Entry 4MCZ (X-ray diffraction, 2.41 A resolution); this record covers chains A and B of the 3 polymer chains in the assembly.

Chain A:
Molecule: HLA class II histocompatibility antigen, DR alpha chain
Organism: Homo sapiens
Notes: fragment: Extracellular Domain
UniProt: P01903 (DRA_HUMAN); residues 1-181 here correspond to UniProt positions 26-206 (UniProt number = residue number + 25)
Amino-acid sequence (189 residues; numbered 1 to 189; the number before each row is that of its first residue):
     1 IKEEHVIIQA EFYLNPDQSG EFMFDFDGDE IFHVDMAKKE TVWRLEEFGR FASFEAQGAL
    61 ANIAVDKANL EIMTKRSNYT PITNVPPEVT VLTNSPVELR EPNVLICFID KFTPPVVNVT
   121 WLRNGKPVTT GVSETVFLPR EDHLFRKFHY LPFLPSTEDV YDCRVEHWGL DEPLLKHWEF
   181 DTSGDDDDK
Disordered / not traced: 1-2, 182-189
Sequence notes: expression tag (182-189)
Curated features (UniProtKB/Swiss-Prot):
  - region: Glu179 to Asp181 (Connecting peptide)
  - site: Gln9 (Self- and pathogen-derived peptide antigen), Gly49 (Self-peptide antigen), Phe51 (Self- and pathogen-derived peptide antigen), Ala52 (Self-peptide antigen), Ser53 (Self- and pathogen-derived peptide antigen), Glu55 (Pathogen-derived peptide antigen), Asn62 (Self- and pathogen-derived peptide antigen), Asn69 (Pathogen-derived peptide antigen), Arg76 (Self- and pathogen-derived peptide antigen)
  - glycosylation (N-linked (GlcNAc...) asparagine): Asn78, Asn118
Cystine bridges: Cys107-Cys163
Covalently attached groups: N-acetylglucosamine (NAG) linked to Asn78, Asn118

Chain B:
Molecule: HLA class II histocompatibility antigen, DRB1-4 beta chain
Organism: Homo sapiens
Notes: fragment: Extracellular Domain
UniProt: P13760 (2B14_HUMAN); residues 1-190 here correspond to UniProt positions 30-219 (UniProt number = residue number + 29)
Amino-acid sequence (200 residues; numbered -1 to 198; the number before each row is that of its first residue; numbers below 1 keep their minus sign (Gly-1 is residue -1)):
    -1 GSGDTRPRFL EQVKHECHFF NGTERVRFLD RYFYHQEEYV RFDSDVGEYR AVTELGRPDA
    59 EYWNSQKDLL EQKRAAVDTY CRHNYGVGES FTVQRRVYPE VTVYPAKTQP LQHHNLLVCS
   119 VNGFYPGSIE VRWFRNGQEE KTGVVSTGLI QNGDWTFQTL VMLETVPRSG EVYTCQVEHP
   179 SLTSPLTVEW RATGGDDDDK
Disordered / not traced: -1 to 1, 191-198
Sequence notes: expression tag (-1 to 0, 191-198)
Cystine bridges: Cys15-Cys79, Cys117-Cys173
Covalently attached groups: N-acetylglucosamine (NAG) linked to Asn19

How chain A and chain B interact:
Pairs across the interface (116):
  Glu3(A) - His16(B)  salt bridge
  Glu3(A) - Phe17(B)
  Glu3(A) - Phe18(B)
  Glu4(A) - Phe17(B)  hydrogen bond (backbone-backbone)
  Glu4(A) - Asn19(B)
  Glu4(A) - Gly20(B)  hydrogen bond (side chain-backbone)
  His5(A) - Cys15(B)
  His5(A) - His16(B)
  His5(A) - Phe17(B)  hydrogen bond (backbone-backbone)
  His5(A) - Val91(B)
  Val6(A) - Cys15(B)
  Val6(A) - His16(B)
  Ile7(A) - His13(B)
  Ile7(A) - Glu14(B)
  Ile7(A) - Cys15(B)  hydrogen bond (backbone-backbone)
  Ile7(A) - Phe17(B)  hydrophobic
  Ile8(A) - Lys12(B)
  Ile8(A) - His13(B)
  Ile8(A) - Glu14(B)
  Gln9(A) - Val11(B)
  Gln9(A) - Lys12(B)
  Gln9(A) - His13(B)  hydrogen bond (backbone-backbone)
  Gln9(A) - Tyr78(B)  hydrogen bond
  Ala10(A) - Val11(B)
  Glu11(A) - Gln10(B)
  Glu11(A) - Val11(B)  hydrogen bond (backbone-backbone)
  Glu11(A) - His13(B)  salt bridge
  Phe12(A) - Leu8(B)  hydrophobic
  Phe12(A) - Glu9(B)
  Tyr13(A) - Phe7(B)
  Tyr13(A) - Leu8(B)
  Tyr13(A) - Glu9(B)  hydrogen bond (backbone-backbone)
  Leu14(A) - Arg6(B)
  Leu14(A) - Phe7(B)
  Asn15(A) - Arg6(B)
  Asn15(A) - Phe7(B)  hydrogen bond (backbone-backbone)
  Pro16(A) - Arg4(B)
  Pro16(A) - Pro5(B)
  Pro16(A) - Arg6(B)
  Asp17(A) - Arg6(B)  salt bridge
  Phe24(A) - Tyr78(B)
  Phe24(A) - Asn82(B)
  Phe26(A) - Thr90(B)
  Phe26(A) - Val91(B)
  Phe26(A) - Tyr123(B)
  Phe26(A) - Trp153(B)  hydrophobic
  Gly28(A) - Gln149(B)  hydrogen bond (backbone-side chain)
  Asp29(A) - Tyr123(B)
  Asp29(A) - Gln149(B)  hydrogen bond
  Asp29(A) - Trp153(B)  hydrogen bond (side chain-backbone)
  Glu30(A) - Trp153(B)  hydrogen bond (backbone-side chain)
  Arg44(A) - Gly151(B)  hydrogen bond (side chain-backbone)
  Arg44(A) - Asp152(B)
  Arg44(A) - Trp153(B)
  Leu45(A) - Arg93(B)
  Phe48(A) - Phe89(B)  hydrophobic
  Phe48(A) - Trp153(B)
  Phe51(A) - Phe89(B)  hydrophobic
  Ala52(A) - Val85(B)  hydrophobic
  Asp66(A) - Glu9(B)
  Asp66(A) - Val11(B)
  Leu70(A) - Phe7(B)
  Leu70(A) - Leu8(B)
  Leu70(A) - Glu9(B)
  Met73(A) - Glu9(B)
  Met73(A) - Tyr32(B)  hydrophobic
  Met73(A) - Tyr37(B)  hydrophobic
  Met73(A) - Leu53(B)  hydrophobic
  Met73(A) - Asp57(B)
  Thr74(A) - Phe7(B)
  Thr74(A) - Tyr32(B)
  Arg76(A) - Leu53(B)  hydrogen bond (side chain-backbone)
  Arg76(A) - Asp57(B)  salt bridge
  Ser77(A) - Tyr32(B)  hydrogen bond
  Tyr79(A) - Phe7(B)
  Thr80(A) - Phe7(B)
  Thr80(A) - Tyr32(B)  hydrogen bond (backbone-side chain)
  Thr80(A) - His33(B)  hydrogen bond (backbone-side chain)
  Pro81(A) - Pro5(B)  hydrophobic
  Pro81(A) - Arg6(B)
  Pro81(A) - Phe7(B)  hydrophobic
  Pro81(A) - His33(B)
  Ile82(A) - Arg6(B)  hydrogen bond (backbone-backbone)
  Ile82(A) - His33(B)  hydrogen bond (backbone-side chain)
  Val85(A) - Gln34(B)
  Leu92(A) - Ile148(B)  hydrophobic
  Leu92(A) - Gln156(B)
  Thr93(A) - Gln156(B)  hydrogen bond (backbone-side chain)
  Asn94(A) - Asn120(B)  hydrogen bond (backbone-side chain)
  Asn94(A) - Gln156(B)
  Ser95(A) - Asn120(B)
  Pro96(A) - Thr100(B)
  Pro96(A) - Ser118(B)
  Pro96(A) - Asn120(B)
  Ile106(A) - Asn150(B)
  Thr113(A) - Leu8(B)
  Thr113(A) - Gln34(B)
  Pro139(A) - Lys12(B)
  Arg140(A) - Lys12(B)  hydrogen bond (backbone-side chain)
  His143(A) - Gln10(B)  hydrogen bond (backbone-side chain)
  His143(A) - Lys12(B)  hydrogen bond
  His143(A) - Arg29(B)
  His143(A) - Phe31(B)
  His143(A) - Gln34(B)
  Leu144(A) - Gln34(B)
  Phe145(A) - Leu8(B)  hydrophobic
  Phe145(A) - Gln10(B)
  Arg146(A) - Gln149(B)  hydrogen bond
  Phe148(A) - Gln149(B)
  Phe148(A) - Asn150(B)
  Phe148(A) - Gly151(B)
  Tyr150(A) - Asn150(B)  hydrogen bond (side chain-backbone)
  Tyr150(A) - Gly151(B)
  Tyr150(A) - Asp152(B)
  Trp168(A) - Asp2(B)
  Trp168(A) - Arg6(B)
Also at the interface, not in a pair above, chain A (61 interface residues in all): Asp27, Ile31, Glu47, Asn62, Asn69, Thr83, Pro115, Thr135, Asp142
Also at the interface, not in a pair above, chain B (49 interface residues in all): Gly54, Pro56, Tyr83, Tyr102, Phe155

In short:
Chain A and chain B form an interface of 61 and 49 residues respectively; the contacts include 27 hydrogen
bonds and 4 salt bridges. Polar contacts include Glu3(A)-His16(B), Glu11(A)-His13(B) and Asp17(A)-Arg6(B).
N-acetylglucosamine is covalently linked to Asn78(A) and Asn118(A). Covalently linked N-acetylglucosamine: at
Asn19(B).
Chain A is HLA class II histocompatibility antigen, DR alpha chain and chain B is HLA class II
histocompatibility antigen, DRB1-4 beta chain, both from Homo sapiens; the structure, Immune Receptor, was
determined by X-ray diffraction together with 4MCY, 4MD0, 4MD4, 4MD5, 4MDI and 4MDJ from the same study.
